PDB entry 6MYL | X-ray diffraction, 3.06 A resolution | chain A

[Chain A]
Molecule: Pre-mRNA-processing-splicing factor 8
Source organism: Cryptococcus gattii serotype B
UniProtKB: A0A095EAP2 (A0A095EAP2_CRYGR); residues 1-171 here correspond to UniProt positions 1466-1636 (UniProt number = residue number + 1465)
Chain sequence (214 residues; row label = number of the first residue in the row; numbers below 1 keep their minus sign (Mse-42 is residue -42)):
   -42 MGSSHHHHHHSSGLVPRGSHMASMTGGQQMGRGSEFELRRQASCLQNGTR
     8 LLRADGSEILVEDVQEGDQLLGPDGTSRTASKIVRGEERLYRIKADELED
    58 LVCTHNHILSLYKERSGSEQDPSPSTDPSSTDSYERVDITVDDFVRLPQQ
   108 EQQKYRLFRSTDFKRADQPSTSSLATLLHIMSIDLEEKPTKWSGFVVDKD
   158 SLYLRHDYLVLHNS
Not modelled in the structure: -42 to 0, 73-89, 119-131, 171
Differences from the reference sequence: initiating methionine (-42); expression tag (-41 to 0)
Modified positions: Mse-42, Mse-22, Mse-19, Mse-13 (selenomethionine); Mse138 (selenomethionine; parent Met)
Metal / ion sites: platinum (II) ion site 1 near Cys1 (its only coordinating residue here); platinum (II) ion site 2 near His62 (its only coordinating residue here); platinum (II) ion site 3: Asp95, His169
Reported in the primary citation:
  - platinum (II) ion coordination: Cys1, His62, Asp95, His169
  - catalytic residues: His169
  - mutagenesis - C1A/H62A/D95A/H169A: decreased growth
  - mutagenesis - H62A, D95A: unchanged catalytic activity
  - mutagenesis - C1A, H169A: abolished catalytic activity
  - catalytic residues: Cys1, Asn170 (citing earlier work)

[Overview]
Asp95 and His169 coordinate platinum (II) ion site 3. From the paper: catalytic residues His169, Cys1 and
Asn170; C1A and H169A abolish catalytic activity; 5 substitutions were tested in all.
Chain A is Pre-mRNA-processing-splicing factor 8 (Cryptococcus gattii serotype B); the structure, The Prp8
intein-cisplatin complex, was determined by X-ray diffraction, deposited together with 6MWY.
